7L90 - chains C and E of the 8 polymer chains in the assembly; structure by electron microscopy, 4.50 A resolution (low resolution: residue-level contacts below are approximate; hydrogen-bond / salt-bridge calls are withheld).

== Chain C (and E) ==
Protein: BG505 SOSIP.v5.2 N241/N289 - gp120
Organism: Human immunodeficiency virus 1
Notes: chain E of this document is another copy of the same molecule, construct and numbering; everything in this record applies to it too
Chain sequence (503 residues; each row starts with the number of its first residue; note: 14 numbers in that range are skipped by the numbering (no residue carries them; nothing is unmodelled there); a row labelled like 185A-185K holds insertion residues (185A, then the next letters in order); numbers below 1 keep their minus sign (Met-1 is residue -1)):
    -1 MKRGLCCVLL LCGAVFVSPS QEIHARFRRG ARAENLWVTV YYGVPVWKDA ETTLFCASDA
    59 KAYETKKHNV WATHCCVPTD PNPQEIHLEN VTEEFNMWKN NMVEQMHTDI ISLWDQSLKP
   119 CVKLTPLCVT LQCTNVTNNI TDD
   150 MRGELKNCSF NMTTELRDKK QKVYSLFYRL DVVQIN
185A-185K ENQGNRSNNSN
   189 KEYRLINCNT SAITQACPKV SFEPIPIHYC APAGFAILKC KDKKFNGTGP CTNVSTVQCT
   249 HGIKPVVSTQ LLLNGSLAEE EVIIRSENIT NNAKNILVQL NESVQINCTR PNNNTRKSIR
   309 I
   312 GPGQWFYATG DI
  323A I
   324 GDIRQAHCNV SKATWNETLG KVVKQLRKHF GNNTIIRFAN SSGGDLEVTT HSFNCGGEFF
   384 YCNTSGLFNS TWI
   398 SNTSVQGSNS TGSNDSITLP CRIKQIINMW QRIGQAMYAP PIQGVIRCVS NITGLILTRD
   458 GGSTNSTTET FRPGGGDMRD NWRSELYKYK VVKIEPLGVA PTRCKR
Not modelled in the structure: -1 to 32, 59-65, 185A-185K, 398-412 (chain E: -1 to 30, 58-65, 185A-185K, 398-412)
Cystine bridges: Cys54-Cys73, Cys119-Cys205, Cys126-Cys196, Cys131-Cys157, Cys218-Cys247, Cys228-Cys239, Cys296-Cys331, Cys378-Cys445, Cys385-Cys418
Glycans and other covalent adducts: N-acetylglucosamine (NAG) linked to Asn88, Asn133, Asn156, Asn160, Asn197, Asn234, Asn241, Asn262, Asn276, Asn289, Asn295, Asn301, Asn332, Asn339, Asn355, Asn386, Asn392, Asn448
Reported in the primary citation:
  - post-translational modification sites: Asn241, Asn289 (proposed by the authors, not directly observed)

== How chain C and chain E interact ==
Pairs across the interface (25; chain C residue first):
  Glu164(C) - Cys126(E)
  Glu164(C) - Cys196(E)
  Leu165(C) - Cys126(E)
  Leu165(C) - Val127(E)
  Leu165(C) - Thr128(E)
  Leu165(C) - Ile184(E)
  Leu165(C) - Arg192(E)
  Leu165(C) - Cys196(E)
  Arg166(C) - Pro124(E)
  Arg166(C) - Cys126(E)
  Arg166(C) - Val127(E)
  Arg166(C) - Asn160(E)
  Arg166(C) - Met161(E)
  Asp167(C) - Val127(E)
  Asp167(C) - Thr128(E)
  Lys168(C) - Thr128(E)
  Arg308(C) - Asn197(E)
  Gly312(C) - Asn197(E)
  Pro313(C) - Cys196(E)
  Pro313(C) - Asn197(E)
  Pro313(C) - Thr198(E)
  Pro313(C) - Ser199(E)
  Pro313(C) - Ala200(E)
  Gly314(C) - Asn197(E)
  Gly314(C) - Thr198(E)
Interface residues without a listed pair, chain E (17 interface residues in all): Thr162, Lys169, Glu190, Asn195

== In short ==
Chain C and chain E form an interface of 9 and 17 residues respectively. Covalently linked
N-acetylglucosamine: at Asn88(C), Asn133(C), Asn156(C), Asn160(C), Asn197(C) and Asn234(C) and 12 more. From
the paper: modification sites Asn241(C) and Asn289(C).
Both chains are BG505 SOSIP.v5.2 N241/N289 - gp120 (Human immunodeficiency virus 1). Entry 7L90 (BG505
SOSIP.v5.2 N241/N289 in complex with the polyclonal Fab pAbC-8 from animal Rh.33311 (Wk26 time point)) was
determined by electron microscopy (same publication as 7L7T, 7L7U, 7L85, 7L86, 7L87, 7L88 and 15 further
entries).
